8EGR - chains K and L of the 24 polymer chains in the assembly; structure by electron microscopy, 3.58 A resolution.

# Chain K (and L)
Name: SGNH_hydro domain-containing protein
Organism: Staphylococcus phage Andhra
Notes: chain L of this document is another copy of the same molecule, construct and numbering; everything in this record applies to it too
UniProt: A0A1S6L1H1 (A0A1S6L1H1_9CAUD); residues 7-409 here correspond to UniProt positions 1-403 (UniProt number = residue number - 6)
Sequence (409 residues; each row starts with the number of its first residue):
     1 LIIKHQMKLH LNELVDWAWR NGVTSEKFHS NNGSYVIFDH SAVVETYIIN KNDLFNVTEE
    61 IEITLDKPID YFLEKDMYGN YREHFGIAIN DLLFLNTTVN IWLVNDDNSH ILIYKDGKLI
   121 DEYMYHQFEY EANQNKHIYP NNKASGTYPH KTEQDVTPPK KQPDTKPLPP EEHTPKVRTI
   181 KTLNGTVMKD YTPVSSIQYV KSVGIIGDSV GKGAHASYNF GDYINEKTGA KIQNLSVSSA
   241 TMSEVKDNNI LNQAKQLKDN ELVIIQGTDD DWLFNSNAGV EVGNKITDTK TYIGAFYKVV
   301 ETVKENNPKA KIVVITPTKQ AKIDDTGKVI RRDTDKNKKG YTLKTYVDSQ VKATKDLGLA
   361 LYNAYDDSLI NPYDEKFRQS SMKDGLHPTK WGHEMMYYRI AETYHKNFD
Unresolved in the structure: 144-409 (chain L: 153-409)
Construct notes: expression tag (1-6)

# Chain K / chain L interface
Pairs across the interface (65; chain K residue first):
  Leu1(K) - Asn135(L)
  Ile2(K) - Asn135(L)
  Ile3(K) - Gln134(L)
  Ile3(K) - Asn135(L)
  Lys4(K) - Glu131(L)
  Lys4(K) - Gln134(L)  hydrogen bond (backbone-side chain)
  His5(K) - Glu131(L)
  Gln6(K) - Glu131(L)  hydrogen bond (backbone-side chain)
  Leu73(K) - Tyr81(L)  hydrophobic
  Tyr81(K) - Leu73(L)
  Tyr81(K) - Tyr81(L)  hydrophobic
  Tyr81(K) - Glu83(L)  hydrogen bond
  Glu83(K) - Tyr81(L)  hydrogen bond
  Asn100(K) - Asn108(L)  hydrogen bond
  Trp102(K) - Asn108(L)  hydrogen bond (side chain-backbone)
  Trp102(K) - His110(L)
  Asp107(K) - Leu112(L)
  Asp107(K) - Lys115(L)
  Asn108(K) - Asn100(L)  hydrogen bond
  Asn108(K) - Trp102(L)  hydrogen bond (backbone-side chain)
  Asn108(K) - Leu112(L)
  Asn108(K) - Lys115(L)
  Ser109(K) - Leu112(L)
  Ser109(K) - Phe128(L)
  His110(K) - Trp102(L)
  His110(K) - His110(L)
  His110(K) - Ala132(L)
  Ile111(K) - Glu131(L)
  Ile111(K) - Ala132(L)
  Ile111(K) - Gln134(L)
  Leu112(K) - Asp107(L)
  Leu112(K) - Asn108(L)
  Leu112(K) - Ala132(L)  hydrogen bond (backbone-backbone)
  Leu112(K) - Asn133(L)
  Lys115(K) - Asn108(L)
  Ile120(K) - Asn135(L)
  Asp121(K) - Asn135(L)
  Asp121(K) - His137(L)  hydrogen bond (backbone-side chain)
  Tyr123(K) - His137(L)
  Met124(K) - His137(L)
  Met124(K) - Ile138(L)
  Met124(K) - Tyr139(L)  hydrogen bond (backbone-backbone)
  Tyr125(K) - Asp107(L)  hydrogen bond (side chain-backbone)
  Tyr125(K) - Lys136(L)
  Tyr125(K) - His137(L)
  Tyr125(K) - Ile138(L)
  Tyr125(K) - Tyr139(L)
  His126(K) - Tyr139(L)
  Gln127(K) - Ile138(L)
  Phe128(K) - His10(L)  hydrogen bond (backbone-side chain)
  Glu129(K) - Asn52(L)
  Glu129(K) - Asn141(L)
  Tyr130(K) - Asn12(L)  hydrogen bond
  Tyr130(K) - Asn52(L)  hydrogen bond (backbone-side chain)
  Ala132(K) - Lys143(L)
  Gln134(K) - Ala144(L)
  Gln134(K) - Gly146(L)
  Gln134(K) - Thr147(L)  hydrogen bond
  Asn135(K) - Asn50(L)  hydrogen bond
  His137(K) - Pro149(L)
  Ile138(K) - Pro149(L)
  Tyr139(K) - Ile48(L)  hydrophobic
  Tyr139(K) - Pro149(L)  hydrogen bond (backbone-backbone)
  Tyr139(K) - His150(L)
  Asn141(K) - His150(L)  hydrogen bond
Also at the interface, not in a pair above, chain K (40 interface residues in all): Tyr71, Lys75, Asn133, Lys136, Pro140
Also at the interface, not in a pair above, chain L (41 interface residues in all): Tyr47, Lys51, Tyr71, Lys75, Ser109, Gln127, Ser145, Tyr148, Lys151

# Overview
The interface between chain K and chain L involves 40 residues on one side and 41 on the other; the contacts
include 19 hydrogen bonds. Polar pairs include Lys4(K)-Gln134(L), Gln6(K)-Glu131(L) and Tyr81(K)-Glu83(L).
Both chains are SGNH_hydro domain-containing protein (Staphylococcus phage Andhra). Entry 8EGR (Upper tail
structure of Staphylococcus phage Andhra) was determined by electron microscopy (same publication as 8EGS,
8EGT and 8EJ5).
